PDB entry 7K48 | electron microscopy, 3.60 A resolution | chains A and E of the 8 polymer chains in the assembly

== Chain A ==
Name: Maltose/maltodextrin-binding periplasmic protein, Ion transport protein, Sodium channel protein type 9 subunit alpha chimera
Organism: Escherichia coli (strain K12)
UniProt: chimeric construct of P0AEX9, A8EVM5, Q15858: residues 354-719 from P0AEX9 (MALE_ECOLI) positions 27-392 (UniProt number = residue number - 327); residues 722-738 from A8EVM5 positions 1-17 (UniProt number = residue number - 721); residues 739-779 from Q15858 positions 739-779 (same numbers); residues 780-803 from A8EVM5 positions 60-83 (UniProt number = residue number - 720); residues 804-829 from Q15858 positions 805-830 (UniProt number = residue number + 1); 1 more segments
Amino-acid sequence (611 residues; each row starts with the number of its first residue):
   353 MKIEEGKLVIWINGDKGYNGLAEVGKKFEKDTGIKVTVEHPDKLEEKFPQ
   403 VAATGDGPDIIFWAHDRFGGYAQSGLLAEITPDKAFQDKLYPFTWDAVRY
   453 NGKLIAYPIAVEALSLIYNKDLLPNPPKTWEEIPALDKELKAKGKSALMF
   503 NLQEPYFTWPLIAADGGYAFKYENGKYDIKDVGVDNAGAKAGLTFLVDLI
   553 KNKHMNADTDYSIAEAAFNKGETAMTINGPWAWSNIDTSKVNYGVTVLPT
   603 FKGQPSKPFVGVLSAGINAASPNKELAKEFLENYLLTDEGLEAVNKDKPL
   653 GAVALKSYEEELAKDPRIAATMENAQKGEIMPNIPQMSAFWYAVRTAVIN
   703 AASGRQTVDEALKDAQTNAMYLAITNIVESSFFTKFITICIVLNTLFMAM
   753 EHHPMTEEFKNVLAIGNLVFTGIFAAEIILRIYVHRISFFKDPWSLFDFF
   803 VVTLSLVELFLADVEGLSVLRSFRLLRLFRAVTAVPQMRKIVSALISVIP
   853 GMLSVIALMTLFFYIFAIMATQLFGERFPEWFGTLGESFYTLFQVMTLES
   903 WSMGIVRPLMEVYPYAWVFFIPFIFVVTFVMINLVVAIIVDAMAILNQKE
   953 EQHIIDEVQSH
Not modelled in the structure: 353-719, 949-963
Construct notes: initiating methionine (353); linker (720-721); engineered mutation Ala-725 (Arg4 in A8EVM5), Ala-833 (Leu109 in A8EVM5)
What the authors report for this chain:
  - specificity-determining residues: Phe-812, Ala-814, Asp-815 (by similarity / conservation)

== Chain E ==
Name: Mu-theraphotoxin-Hs2a
UniProt: P83303 (TXH4_HAPSC); residues 1-35 here correspond to UniProt positions 53-87 (UniProt number = residue number + 52)
Amino-acid sequence (35 residues; row label = number of the first residue in the row):
     1 GCLGIFKACNPSNDQCCKSSKLVCSRKTRWCKWQI
Not modelled in the structure: 1, 35
Construct notes: engineered mutation Gly-1 (Glu53 in P83303), Gly-4 (Glu56 in P83303), Trp-33 (Tyr85 in P83303)
UniProt features mapped onto this chain:
  - site (Binds to the extracellular loop of voltage sensor domain II of sodium channels (Nav1.2/SCN2A and Nav1.7/SCN9A)): Phe-6, Arg-26, Lys-27, Trp-30, Lys-32
  - modified residue: Ile-35 (Isoleucine amide)
Disulfide bonds: Cys-2/Cys-17, Cys-9/Cys-24, Cys-16/Cys-31

== How chain A and chain E interact ==
Contacting residue pairs (13; chain A residue first):
  Asn-763(A) with Arg-29(E), hydrogen bond
  Glu-810(A) with Trp-30(E)
  Leu-811(A) with Phe-6(E); Trp-30(E), hydrophobic
  Phe-812(A) with Phe-6(E), hydrophobic
  Leu-813(A) with Ile-5(E), hydrophobic; Phe-6(E), hydrophobic; Leu-22(E), hydrophobic; Cys-31(E); Lys-32(E); Trp-33(E), hydrogen bond (backbone-backbone)
  Ala-814(A) with Lys-32(E)
  Asp-815(A) with Lys-32(E), salt bridge
Also at the interface, not in a pair above, chain E (9 interface residues in all): Gln-34
From the paper, about this interface:
  - specific contacts: Asn-763(A)/Arg-29(E), Asp-815(A)/Lys-32(E)
  - interface residues, chain A: Leu-811(A)
  - interface residues, chain E: Ile-5(E), Phe-6(E), Trp-30(E), Lys-32(E), Gln-34(E)

== Summary ==
The interface between chain A and chain E involves 7 residues on one side and 9 on the other; the contacts
include 2 hydrogen bonds and 1 salt bridge. Polar pairs include Asp-815(A)/Lys-32(E), Asn-763(A)/Arg-29(E) and
Leu-813(A)/Trp-33(E). The authors report contacts between Asn-763(A) and Arg-29(E) and Asp-815(A) and
Lys-32(E). From the paper: interface residues Leu-811(A) and Ile-5(E) among others; specificity determinants
Phe-812(A), Ala-814(A) and Asp-815(A).
Here chain A is Maltose/maltodextrin-binding periplasmic protein, Ion transport protein, Sodium channel
protein type 9 subunit alpha chimera (Escherichia coli (strain K12)) and chain E is Mu-theraphotoxin-Hs2a.
Entry 7K48 (Structure of NavAb/Nav1.7-VS2A chimera trapped in the resting state by tarantula toxin
m3-Huwentoxin-IV) was determined by electron microscopy.
